7B5D - chains A and B; structure by electron microscopy, 3.30 A resolution.

[Chain A (and B)]
Protein: Anoctamin-1
From: Mus musculus
Notes: chain B of this document is another copy of the same molecule, construct and numbering; everything in this record applies to it too
UniProtKB: Q8BHY3 (ANO1_MOUSE); residues 1-960 here = UniProt positions 1-960
Sequence (960 residues; each row starts with the number of its first residue):
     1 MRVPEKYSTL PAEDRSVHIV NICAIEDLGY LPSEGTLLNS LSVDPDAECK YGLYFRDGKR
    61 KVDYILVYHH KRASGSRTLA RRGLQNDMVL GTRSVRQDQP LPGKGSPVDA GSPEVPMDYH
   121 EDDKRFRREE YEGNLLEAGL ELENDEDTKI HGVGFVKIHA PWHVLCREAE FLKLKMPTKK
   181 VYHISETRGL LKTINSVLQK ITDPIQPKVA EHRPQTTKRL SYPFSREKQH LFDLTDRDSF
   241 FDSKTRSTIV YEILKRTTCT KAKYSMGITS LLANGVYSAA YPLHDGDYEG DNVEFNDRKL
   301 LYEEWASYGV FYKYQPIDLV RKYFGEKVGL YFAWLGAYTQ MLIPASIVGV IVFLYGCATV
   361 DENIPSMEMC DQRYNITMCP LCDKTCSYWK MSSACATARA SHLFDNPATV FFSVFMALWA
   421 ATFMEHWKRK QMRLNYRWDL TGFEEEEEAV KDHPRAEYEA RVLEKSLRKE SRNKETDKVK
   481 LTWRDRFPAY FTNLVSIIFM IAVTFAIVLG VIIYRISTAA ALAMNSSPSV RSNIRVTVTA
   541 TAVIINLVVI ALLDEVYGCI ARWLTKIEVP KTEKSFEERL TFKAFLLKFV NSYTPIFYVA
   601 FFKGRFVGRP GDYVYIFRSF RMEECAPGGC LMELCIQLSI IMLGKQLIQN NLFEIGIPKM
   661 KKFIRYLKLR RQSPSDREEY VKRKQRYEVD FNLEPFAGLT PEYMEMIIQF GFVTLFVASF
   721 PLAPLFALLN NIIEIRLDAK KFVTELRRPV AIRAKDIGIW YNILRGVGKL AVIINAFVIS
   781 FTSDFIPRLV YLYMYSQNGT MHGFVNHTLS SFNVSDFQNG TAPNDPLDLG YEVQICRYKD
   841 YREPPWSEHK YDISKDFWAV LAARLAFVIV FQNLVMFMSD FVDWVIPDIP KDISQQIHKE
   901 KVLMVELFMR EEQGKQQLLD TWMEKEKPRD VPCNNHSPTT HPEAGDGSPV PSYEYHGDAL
Disordered / not traced: 1-116, 131-164, 260-266, 467-487, 652-682, 911-960
Sequence notes: engineered mutation A551 (Ile in Q8BHY3)
Cystine bridges: C370-C395, C379-C836, C382-C386, C625-C630
What the authors report for this chain:
  - conformationally variable residues (helix shift, order/disorder transition): G644, N651

[How chain A and chain B interact]
Pairs across the interface (32; chain A residue first):
  E445(A) - K901(B)  salt bridge
  E446(A) - H898(B)
  E447(A) - H898(B)  salt bridge
  I773(A) - N873(B)
  M794(A) - W858(B)  hydrophobic
  I853(A) - K855(B)  hydrogen bond (backbone-side chain)
  K855(A) - I853(B)  hydrogen bond (side chain-backbone)
  K855(A) - W858(B)
  W858(A) - M794(B)  hydrophobic
  W858(A) - K855(B)
  W858(A) - W858(B)  hydrophobic
  W858(A) - A859(B)
  A859(A) - W858(B)
  A862(A) - A862(B)  hydrophobic
  A862(A) - L865(B)
  L865(A) - A862(B)
  L865(A) - L865(B)  hydrophobic
  L865(A) - I869(B)
  A866(A) - L865(B)  hydrophobic
  V868(A) - I869(B)  hydrophobic
  I869(A) - F777(B)  hydrophobic
  I869(A) - L865(B)  hydrophobic
  I869(A) - V868(B)  hydrophobic
  I869(A) - I869(B)  hydrophobic
  Q872(A) - Q872(B)
  Q872(A) - N873(B)  hydrogen bond
  N873(A) - I773(B)
  N873(A) - Q872(B)  hydrogen bond
  M876(A) - M876(B)  hydrophobic
  H898(A) - E446(B)  salt bridge
  H898(A) - E447(B)  salt bridge
  K901(A) - E445(B)  salt bridge
Also at the interface, not in a pair above, chain A (22 interface residues in all): F777, S854, L861
Also at the interface, not in a pair above, chain B (23 interface residues in all): D852, S854, L861, A866

[In short]
22 residues of chain A face 23 of chain B across their interface; the contacts include 4 hydrogen bonds and 5
salt bridges. Among the polar pairs are E445(A)-K901(B), E447(A)-H898(B) and H898(A)-E446(B). The paper
reports conformational variability at G644(A) and N651(A).
Chain A and chain B are both Anoctamin-1 (Mus musculus); the structure, Structure of calcium-free
mTMEM16A(ac)-I551A chloride channel at 3.3 A resolution, was determined by electron microscopy together with
7B5C and 7B5E from the same study.
